PDB entry 7VMJ | X-ray diffraction, 2.90 A resolution | chains D and E of the 6 polymer chains in the assembly

[Chain D]
Molecule: Tubulin beta-2B chain
From: Bos taurus
UniProtKB: Q6B856 (TBB2B_BOVIN); the author numbering skips numbers that UniProt does not, so the offset changes along the chain: 1-358 = UniProt 1-358; 367-453 = UniProt 359-445
Sequence (445 residues; row label = number of the first residue in the row; note: 8 numbers in that range are skipped by the numbering (no residue carries them; nothing is unmodelled there)):
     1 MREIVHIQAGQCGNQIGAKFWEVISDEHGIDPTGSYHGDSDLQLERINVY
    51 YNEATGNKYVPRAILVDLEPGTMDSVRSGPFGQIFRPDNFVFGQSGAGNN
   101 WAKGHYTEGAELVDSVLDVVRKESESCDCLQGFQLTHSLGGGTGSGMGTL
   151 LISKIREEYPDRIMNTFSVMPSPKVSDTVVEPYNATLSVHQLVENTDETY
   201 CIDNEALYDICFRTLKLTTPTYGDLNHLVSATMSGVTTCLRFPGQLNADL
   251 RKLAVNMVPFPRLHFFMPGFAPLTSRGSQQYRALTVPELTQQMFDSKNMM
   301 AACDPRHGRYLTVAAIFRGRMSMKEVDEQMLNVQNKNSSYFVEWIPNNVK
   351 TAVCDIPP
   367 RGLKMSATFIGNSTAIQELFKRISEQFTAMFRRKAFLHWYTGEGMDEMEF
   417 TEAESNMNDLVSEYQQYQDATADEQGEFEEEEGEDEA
Unresolved in the structure: 1, 274-283, 440-453
UniProt features mapped onto this chain:
  - motif: M1 to I4 (MREI motif)
  - binding site (GTP): Q11, E69, S138, G142, T143, G144, N204, N226
  - binding site (Mg(2+)): E69
  - modified residue: S40 (Phosphoserine), T55 (Phosphothreonine), K58 (N6-acetyllysine), S172 (Phosphoserine), T285 (Phosphothreonine), T290 (Phosphothreonine), R318 (Omega-N-methylarginine), E446 (5-glutamyl polyglutamate)
  - cross-link (Glycyl lysine isopeptide (Lys-Gly)): K58 (interchain with G-Cter in ubiquitin), K324 (interchain with G-Cter in ubiquitin)

[Chain E]
Molecule: Stathmin-4
From: Rattus norvegicus
UniProtKB: P63043 (STMN4_RAT); residues 5-145 here correspond to UniProt positions 49-189 (UniProt number = residue number + 44)
Sequence (143 residues; each row starts with the number of its first residue):
     3 MADMEVIELNKCTSGQSFEVILKPPSFDGVPEFNASLPRRRDPSLEEIQK
    53 KLEAAEERRKYQEAELLKHLAEKREHEREVIQKAIEENNNFIKMAKEKLA
   103 QKMESNKENREAHLAAMLERLQEKDKHAEEVRKNKELKEEASR
Unresolved in the structure: 3-5, 29-43, 144-145
Differences from the reference sequence: expression tag (3-4)
UniProt features mapped onto this chain:
  - modified residue: S46 (Phosphoserine)

[Interface between chain D and chain E]
Pairs across the interface - 18 pairs, chain D then chain E:
  Y106(D) - H129(E)  hydrogen bond
  Y106(D) - A130(E)  hydrophobic
  Y106(D) - V133(E)  hydrophobic
  Y106(D) - R134(E)  hydrogen bond (backbone-side chain)
  A110(D) - R134(E)
  S153(D) - L123(E)
  S153(D) - K126(E)
  K154(D) - D127(E)  salt bridge
  E157(D) - L120(E)
  E157(D) - L123(E)
  E157(D) - D127(E)
  P160(D) - M119(E)  hydrophobic
  Q191(D) - K126(E)
  G408(D) - K137(E)
  E409(D) - K137(E)  salt bridge
  G410(D) - V133(E)
  G410(D) - K137(E)
  E415(D) - H129(E)  salt bridge
Interface residues without a listed pair, chain D (16 interface residues in all): T107, R156, D161, N195, M411
Interface residues without a listed pair, chain E (12 interface residues in all): R112, L116

[Overview]
The interface between chain D and chain E involves 16 residues on one side and 12 on the other, with 2
hydrogen bonds and 3 salt bridges. Among the polar pairs are K154(D)-D127(E), E409(D)-K137(E) and
E415(D)-H129(E).
Chain D is Tubulin beta-2B chain (Bos taurus) and chain E is Stathmin-4 (Rattus norvegicus); the structure,
Crystal structure of tubulin with 17a, was determined by X-ray diffraction.
